PDB entry 3QT1 | X-ray diffraction, 4.30 A resolution (low resolution: residue-level contacts below are approximate; hydrogen-bond / salt-bridge calls are withheld) | chains A and H of the 12 polymer chains in the assembly

== Chain A ==
Protein: DNA-directed RNA polymerase II subunit RPB1
Organism: Saccharomyces cerevisiae
Notes: EC 2.7.7.6
UniProt: P04050 (RPB1_YEAST); residues 1-1733 here = UniProt positions 1-1733
Sequence (1733 residues; numbered 1 to 1733; the number before each row is that of its first residue):
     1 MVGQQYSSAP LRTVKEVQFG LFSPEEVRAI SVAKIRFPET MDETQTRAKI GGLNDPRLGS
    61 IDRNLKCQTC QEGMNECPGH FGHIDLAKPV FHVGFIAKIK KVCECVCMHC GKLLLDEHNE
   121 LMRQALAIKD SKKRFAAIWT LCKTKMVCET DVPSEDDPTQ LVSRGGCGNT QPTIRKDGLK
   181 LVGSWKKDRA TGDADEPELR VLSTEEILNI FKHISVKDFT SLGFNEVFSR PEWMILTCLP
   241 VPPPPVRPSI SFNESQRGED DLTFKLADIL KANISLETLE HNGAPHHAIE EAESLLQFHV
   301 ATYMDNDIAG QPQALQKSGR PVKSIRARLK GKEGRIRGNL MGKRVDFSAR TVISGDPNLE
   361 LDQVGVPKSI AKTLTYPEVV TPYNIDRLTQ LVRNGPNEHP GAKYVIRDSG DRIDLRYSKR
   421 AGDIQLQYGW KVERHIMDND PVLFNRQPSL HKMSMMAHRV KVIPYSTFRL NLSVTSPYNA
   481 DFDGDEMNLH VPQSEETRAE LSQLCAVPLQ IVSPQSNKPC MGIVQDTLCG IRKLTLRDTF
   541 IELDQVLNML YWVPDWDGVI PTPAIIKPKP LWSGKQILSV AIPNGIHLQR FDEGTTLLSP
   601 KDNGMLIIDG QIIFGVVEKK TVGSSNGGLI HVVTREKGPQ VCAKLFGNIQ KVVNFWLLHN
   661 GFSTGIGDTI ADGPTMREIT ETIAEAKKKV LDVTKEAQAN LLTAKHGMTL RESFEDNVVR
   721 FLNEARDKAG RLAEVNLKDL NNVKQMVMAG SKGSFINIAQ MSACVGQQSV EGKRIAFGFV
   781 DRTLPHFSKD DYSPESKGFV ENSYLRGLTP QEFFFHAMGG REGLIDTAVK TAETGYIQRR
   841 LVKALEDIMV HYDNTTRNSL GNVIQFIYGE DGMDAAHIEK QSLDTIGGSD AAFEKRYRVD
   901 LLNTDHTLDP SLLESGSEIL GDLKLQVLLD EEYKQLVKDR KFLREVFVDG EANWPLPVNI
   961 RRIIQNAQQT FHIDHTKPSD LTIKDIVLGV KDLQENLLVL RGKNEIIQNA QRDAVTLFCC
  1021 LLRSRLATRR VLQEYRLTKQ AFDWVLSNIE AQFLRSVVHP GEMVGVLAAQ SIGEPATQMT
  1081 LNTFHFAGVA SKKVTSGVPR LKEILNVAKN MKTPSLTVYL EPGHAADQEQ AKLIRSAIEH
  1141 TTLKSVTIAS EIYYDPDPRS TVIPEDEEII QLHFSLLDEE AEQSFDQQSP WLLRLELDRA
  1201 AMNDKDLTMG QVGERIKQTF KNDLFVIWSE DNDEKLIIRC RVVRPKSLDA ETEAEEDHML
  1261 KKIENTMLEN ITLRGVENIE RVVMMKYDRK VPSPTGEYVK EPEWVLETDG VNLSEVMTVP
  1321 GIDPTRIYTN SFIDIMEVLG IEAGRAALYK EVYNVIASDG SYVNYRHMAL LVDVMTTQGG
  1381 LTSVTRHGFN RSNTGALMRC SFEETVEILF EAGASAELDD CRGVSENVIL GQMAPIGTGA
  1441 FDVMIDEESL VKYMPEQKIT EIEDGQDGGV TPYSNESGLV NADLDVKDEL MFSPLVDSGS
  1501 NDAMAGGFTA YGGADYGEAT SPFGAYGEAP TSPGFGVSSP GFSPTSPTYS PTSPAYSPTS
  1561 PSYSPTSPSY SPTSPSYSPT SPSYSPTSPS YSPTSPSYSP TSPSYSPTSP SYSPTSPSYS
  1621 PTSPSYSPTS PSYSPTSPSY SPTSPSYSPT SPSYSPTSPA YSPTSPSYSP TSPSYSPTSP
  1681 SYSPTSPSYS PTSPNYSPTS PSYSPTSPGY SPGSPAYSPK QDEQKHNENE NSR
Unresolved in the structure: 1, 187-194, 1082-1091, 1176-1186, 1245-1253, 1456-1733
Ion coordination: Zn2+ site 1: Cys67, Cys70, Cys77, His80; Zn2+ site 2: Cys107, Cys110, Cys148, Cys167; Mg2+: Asp481, Asp483
Curated features (UniProtKB/Swiss-Prot):
  - region: Pro248 to Asp260 (Lid loop), Asn306 to Lys323 (Rudder loop), Pro810 to Glu822 (Bridging helix)
  - binding site (Zn(2+)): Cys67, Cys70, Cys77, His80, Cys107, Cys110, Cys148, Cys167
  - binding site (Mg(2+)): Asp481, Asp483, Asp485
  - modified residue: Thr1471 (Phosphothreonine)
  - cross-link (Glycyl lysine isopeptide (Lys-Gly)): Lys695 (interchain with G-Cter in ubiquitin), Lys1246 (interchain with G-Cter in ubiquitin), Lys1350 (interchain with G-Cter in ubiquitin)
  - natural variant: Ser1653 to Pro1659 (deletion: In strain: A364A)
  - mutagenesis: Lys1246 (K1246R: Impairs ubiquitination during transcription stress)

== Chain H ==
Protein: DNA-directed RNA polymerases I, II, and III subunit RPABC3
Organism: Saccharomyces cerevisiae
Notes: EC 2.7.7.6
UniProt: P20436 (RPAB3_YEAST); residue numbers follow UniProt; this construct covers 1-146
Sequence (146 residues; row label = number of the first residue in the row):
     1 MSNTLFDDIF QVSEVDPGRY NKVCRIEAAS TTQDQCKLTL DINVELFPVA AQDSLTVTIA
    61 SSLNLEDTPA NDSSATRSWR PPQAGDRSLA DDYDYVMYGT AYKFEEVSKD LIAVYYSFGG
   121 LLMRLEGNYR NLNNLKQENA YLLIRR
Unresolved in the structure: 1, 65-75
Curated features (UniProtKB/Swiss-Prot):
  - region: Asp16 to Thr39 (Non-specific ssDNA binding)
  - modified residue: Ser2 (N-acetylserine), Thr68 (Phosphothreonine)

== Chain A / chain H interface ==
Pairs across the interface (55; chain A residue first):
  Arg537(A) - Tyr20(H)
  Arg537(A) - Val23(H)
  Arg537(A) - Asp41(H)
  Arg537(A) - Gly120(H)
  Arg537(A) - Leu121(H)
  Arg537(A) - Leu122(H)
  Asp538(A) - Asn21(H)
  Asp538(A) - Lys22(H)
  Asp538(A) - Val23(H)
  Phe540(A) - Asn43(H)
  Phe540(A) - Leu121(H)
  Val559(A) - Ser78(H)
  Ile560(A) - Ser78(H)
  Ile560(A) - Trp79(H)
  Thr562(A) - Tyr98(H)
  Pro563(A) - Trp79(H)
  Ala564(A) - Met97(H)
  Ala564(A) - Tyr98(H)
  Ala564(A) - Phe118(H)
  Ile565(A) - Val96(H)
  Ile566(A) - Val96(H)
  Lys567(A) - Asn43(H)
  Lys567(A) - Leu46(H)
  Lys567(A) - Phe47(H)
  Lys567(A) - Tyr95(H)
  Lys567(A) - Val96(H)
  Pro568(A) - Leu46(H)
  Pro568(A) - Asp94(H)
  Pro570(A) - Trp79(H)
  Leu571(A) - Leu46(H)
  Trp572(A) - Trp79(H)
  Ser573(A) - Gly119(H)
  Lys575(A) - Gly119(H)
  Lys575(A) - Gly120(H)
  Leu597(A) - Tyr102(H)
  Leu597(A) - Lys103(H)
  Leu597(A) - Glu105(H)
  Leu597(A) - Tyr115(H)
  Leu598(A) - Arg25(H)
  Leu598(A) - Tyr115(H)
  Leu598(A) - Leu122(H)
  Leu598(A) - Arg124(H)
  Ser599(A) - Arg25(H)
  Pro600(A) - Tyr20(H)
  Pro600(A) - Arg25(H)
  Lys601(A) - Tyr20(H)
  Asp602(A) - Tyr20(H)
  Leu606(A) - Tyr102(H)
  Ile613(A) - Tyr102(H)
  Ile613(A) - Ser117(H)
  Ile613(A) - Gly120(H)
  Ile613(A) - Leu122(H)
  Phe614(A) - Leu122(H)
  Asp739(A) - Arg19(H)
  Thr976(A) - Lys136(H)
Interface residues without a listed pair, chain A (34 interface residues in all): Leu543, Lys569, Gln576, Ile608, Ile612, His975
Interface residues without a listed pair, chain H (34 interface residues in all): Thr39, Arg77, Glu106, Met123, Tyr141

== Summary ==
Chain A and chain H each contribute 34 residues to their interface. Cys67(A), Cys70(A), Cys77(A) and His80(A)
coordinate Zn2+ site 1. Curated annotation (UniProt) lists 8 Zn2+-binding residues, 3 Mg2+-binding residues
and one mutagenesis site on chain A.
Chain A is DNA-directed RNA polymerase II subunit RPB1 and chain H is DNA-directed RNA polymerases I, II, and
III subunit RPABC3, both from Saccharomyces cerevisiae; the structure, RNA polymerase II variant containing A
Chimeric RPB9-C11 subunit, was determined by X-ray diffraction.
